6ZTX - chains C and D of the 4 polymer chains in the assembly; structure by X-ray diffraction, 1.30 A resolution.

[Chain C (and D)]
Molecule: Catalase HPII
From: Escherichia coli K12
Notes: EC 1.11.1.6; engineered mutation(s): R37S, S99D, K372N, R521S; chain D of this document is another copy of the same molecule, construct and numbering; everything in this record applies to it too
UniProt: P21179 (CATE_ECOLI); residues 1-753 here = UniProt positions 1-753
Sequence (753 residues; numbered 1 to 753; the number before each row is that of its first residue):
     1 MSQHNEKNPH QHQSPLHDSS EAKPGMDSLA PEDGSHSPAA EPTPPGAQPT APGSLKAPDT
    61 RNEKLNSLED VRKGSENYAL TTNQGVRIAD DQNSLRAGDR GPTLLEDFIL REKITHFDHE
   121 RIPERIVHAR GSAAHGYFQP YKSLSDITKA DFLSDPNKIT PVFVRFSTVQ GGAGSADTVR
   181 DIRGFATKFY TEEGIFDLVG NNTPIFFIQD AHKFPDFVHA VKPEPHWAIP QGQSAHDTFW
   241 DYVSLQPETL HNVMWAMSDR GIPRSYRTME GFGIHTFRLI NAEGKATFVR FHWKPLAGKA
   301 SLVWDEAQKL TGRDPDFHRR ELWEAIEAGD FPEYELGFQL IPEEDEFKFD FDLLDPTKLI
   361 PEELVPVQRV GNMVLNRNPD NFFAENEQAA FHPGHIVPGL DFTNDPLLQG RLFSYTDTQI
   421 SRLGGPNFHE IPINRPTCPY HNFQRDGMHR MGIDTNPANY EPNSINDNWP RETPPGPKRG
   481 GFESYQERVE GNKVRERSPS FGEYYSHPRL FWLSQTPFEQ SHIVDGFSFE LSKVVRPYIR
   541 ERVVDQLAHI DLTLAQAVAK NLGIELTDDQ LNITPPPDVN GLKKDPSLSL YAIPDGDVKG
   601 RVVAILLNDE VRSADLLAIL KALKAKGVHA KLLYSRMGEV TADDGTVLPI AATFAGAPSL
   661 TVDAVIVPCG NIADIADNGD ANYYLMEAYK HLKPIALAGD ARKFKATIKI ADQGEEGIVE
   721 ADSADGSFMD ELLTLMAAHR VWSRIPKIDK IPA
Disordered / not traced: 1-26
Sequence notes: variant S37 (Arg in P21179), D99 (Ser in P21179), N372 (Lys in P21179), S521 (Arg in P21179)
Bound ions: cis-heme d hydroxychlorin gamma-spirolactone Fe near Y415 (its only coordinating residue here)
Residues lining bound ligands:
  - cis-heme d hydroxychlorin gamma-spirolactone (HDD), molecule 1: I114, F117, D118
  - cis-heme d hydroxychlorin gamma-spirolactone (HDD), molecule 2: R125, I126, V127, H128, R165, S167, G184, F185, A186, V199, G200, N201, F206, A211, F214, I274, H275, A389, F391, L407, G410, R411, S414, Y415, T418, Q419, R422

[Interface between chain C and chain D]
Contacting residue pairs (90):
  P102(C) with L104(D), hydrophobic; E106(D)
  T103(C) with L104(D); L105(D), hydrogen bond (backbone-backbone)
  L104(C) with P102(D), hydrophobic; T103(D); L104(D), hydrophobic
  L105(C) with T103(D), hydrogen bond (backbone-backbone); L105(D), hydrophobic
  E106(C) with P102(D)
  K213(C) with E461(D), salt bridge; P462(D)
  D216(C) with Y460(D); E461(D), hydrogen bond (side chain-backbone)
  H219(C) with F443(D), hydrogen bond (side chain-backbone); N459(D), hydrogen bond (side chain-backbone)
  A220(C) with Y460(D), hydrophobic
  P225(C) with N459(D)
  T238(C) with Y460(D); I465(D)
  D241(C) with Y460(D), hydrogen bond; N463(D); S464(D), hydrogen bond; I465(D)
  Y242(C) with Y460(D), hydrophobic; E461(D)
  L245(C) with P462(D); N463(D); S464(D)
  Q246(C) with P462(D)
  N404(C) with K493(D), hydrogen bond
  F413(C) with F413(D), hydrophobic
  I420(C) with I420(D), hydrophobic
  F443(C) with H219(D), hydrogen bond (backbone-side chain)
  N459(C) with H219(D), hydrogen bond (backbone-side chain); P225(D)
  Y460(C) with D216(D); A220(D), hydrophobic; T238(D); D241(D), hydrogen bond; Y242(D), hydrophobic
  E461(C) with K213(D), salt bridge; D216(D), hydrogen bond (backbone-side chain); Y242(D)
  P462(C) with K213(D); L245(D); Q246(D)
  N463(C) with D241(D); L245(D)
  S464(C) with D241(D), hydrogen bond; L245(D); Y538(D), hydrogen bond; R542(D)
  I465(C) with T238(D); D241(D); R536(D); Y538(D)
  S484(C) with R495(D), hydrogen bond
  Y485(C) with K493(D)
  Q486(C) with N492(D), hydrogen bond (backbone-side chain); K493(D); V494(D)
  E487(C) with G491(D); N492(D); K493(D), salt bridge
  R488(C) with G491(D); N492(D), hydrogen bond
  V489(C) with V489(D); E490(D); G491(D), hydrogen bond (backbone-backbone); K493(D)
  E490(C) with R488(D); V489(D)
  G491(C) with E487(D); R488(D); V489(D), hydrogen bond (backbone-backbone)
  N492(C) with Q486(D), hydrogen bond (side chain-backbone); E487(D); R488(D), hydrogen bond
  K493(C) with N404(D), hydrogen bond; Y485(D); Q486(D); E487(D), salt bridge; V489(D)
  V494(C) with Q486(D)
  R495(C) with S484(D), hydrogen bond
  R536(C) with I465(D)
  Y538(C) with S464(D), hydrogen bond; I465(D)
  R542(C) with S464(D)
Interface residues without a listed pair, chain C (49 interface residues in all): L110, R111, Q409, D417, R445, P457, F482, I539
Interface residues without a listed pair, chain D (49 interface residues in all): L110, R111, Q409, D417, R445, P457, F482, I539

[In short]
The chain C/chain D interface involves 49 residues from each chain, with 24 hydrogen bonds and 4 salt bridges.
Among the polar pairs are K213(C)-E461(D), E487(C)-K493(D) and D216(C)-E461(D). Bound to chain C: cis-heme d
hydroxychlorin gamma-spirolactone.
Both chains are Catalase HPII (Escherichia coli K12). Entry 6ZTX (Crystal Structure of catalase HPII from
Escherichia coli (serendipitously crystallized)) was determined by X-ray diffraction together with 6ZTV and
6ZTW from the same study.
